PDB entry 1YGK | X-ray diffraction, 2.60 A resolution | chain A

# Chain A
Protein: Pyridoxal kinase
From: Ovis aries
Notes: EC 2.7.1.35
UniProtKB: P82197 (PDXK_SHEEP); residues 1-312 here = UniProt positions 1-312
Sequence (312 residues; row label = number of the first residue in the row):
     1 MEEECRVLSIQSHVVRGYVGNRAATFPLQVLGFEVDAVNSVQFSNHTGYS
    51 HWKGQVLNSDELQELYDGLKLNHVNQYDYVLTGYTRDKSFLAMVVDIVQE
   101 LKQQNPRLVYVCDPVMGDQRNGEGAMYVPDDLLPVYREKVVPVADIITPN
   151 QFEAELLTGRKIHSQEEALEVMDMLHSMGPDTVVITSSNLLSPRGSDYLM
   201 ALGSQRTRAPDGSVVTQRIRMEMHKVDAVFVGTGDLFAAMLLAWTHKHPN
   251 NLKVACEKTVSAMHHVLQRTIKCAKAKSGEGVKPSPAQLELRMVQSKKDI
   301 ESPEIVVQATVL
Not modelled in the structure: 1-3
Small-molecule neighbours: R-roscovitine (RRC): Ser12, Val19, Gly20, Val41, Phe43, His46, Thr47, Gly48, Tyr84, Arg86, Val115, Tyr127, Val231, Gly232, Asp235
Swiss-Prot annotation at these positions:
  - active site: Asp235 (Proton acceptor)
  - binding site (pyridoxal 5'-phosphate): Ser12, Thr47, Tyr127, Gly232 to Asp235
  - binding site (pyridoxamine): Ser12, Thr47, Asp235
  - binding site (K(+)): Asp113, Thr148, Thr186
  - binding site (ADP): Asn150, Thr186, Ser187, Met223 to Val226, Thr233, Gly234
  - binding site (ATP): Asn150, Thr186, Ser187, Met223 to Val226, Thr233, Gly234
  - modified residue: Met1 (N-acetylmethionine), Ser59 (Phosphoserine), Ser164 (Phosphoserine), Ser213 (Phosphoserine), Ser285 (Phosphoserine)
From the paper describing this entry:
  - binding site for R-roscovitine: Ser12, Val19, Val41, Thr47, Tyr84, Arg86, Val115, Gly232
  - catalytic residues: Asp235 (citing earlier work)

# Overview
Ligands of chain A: R-roscovitine. From UniProt: active-site residue Asp235, 7 pyridoxal 5'-phosphate-binding
residues, 3 pyridoxamine-binding residues and 3 K+-binding residues. The paper reports the catalytic residue
Asp235; a binding site for R-roscovitine at Ser12, Val19 and Val41 among others.
Chain A is Pyridoxal kinase (Ovis aries); the structure, Crystal Structure of Pyridoxal Kinase in Complex with
Roscovitine and Derivatives, was determined by X-ray diffraction together with 1YGJ and 1YHJ from the same
study.
